PDB entry 8XBT | electron microscopy, 4.12 A resolution (low resolution: residue-level contacts below are approximate; hydrogen-bond / salt-bridge calls are withheld) | chains B and I of the 18 polymer chains in the assembly

Chain B:
Protein: Histone H4
Organism: Homo sapiens
UniProt: P62805 (H4_HUMAN); residues 0-102 here correspond to UniProt positions 1-103 (UniProt number = residue number + 1)
Amino-acid sequence (106 residues; each row starts with the number of its first residue; numbers below 1 keep their minus sign (Gly-3 is residue -3)):
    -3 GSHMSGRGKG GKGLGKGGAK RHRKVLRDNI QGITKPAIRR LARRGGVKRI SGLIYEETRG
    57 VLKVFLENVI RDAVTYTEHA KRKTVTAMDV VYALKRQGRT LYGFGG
Not modelled in the structure: -3 to 24, 102
Sequence notes: expression tag (-3 to -1)
Swiss-Prot annotation at these positions:
  - DNA-binding region: Lys16 to Lys20
  - modified residue: Ser1 (N-acetylserine), Arg3 (Asymmetric dimethylarginine), Lys5 (N6-(2-hydroxyisobutyryl)lysine), Lys8 (N6-(2-hydroxyisobutyryl)lysine), Lys12 (N6-(2-hydroxyisobutyryl)lysine), Lys16 (N6-(2-hydroxyisobutyryl)lysine), Lys20 (N6,N6,N6-trimethyllysine), Lys31 (N6-(2-hydroxyisobutyryl)lysine), Lys44 (N6-(2-hydroxyisobutyryl)lysine), Ser47 (Phosphoserine), Tyr51 (Phosphotyrosine), Lys59 (N6-(2-hydroxyisobutyryl)lysine), Lys77 (N6-(2-hydroxyisobutyryl)lysine), Lys79 (N6-(2-hydroxyisobutyryl)lysine), Thr80 (Phosphothreonine), Tyr88 (Phosphotyrosine), Lys91 (N6-(2-hydroxyisobutyryl)lysine)
  - cross-link (Glycyl lysine isopeptide (Lys-Gly)): Lys12 (interchain with G-Cter in SUMO2), Lys20 (interchain with G-Cter in SUMO2), Lys31 (interchain with G-Cter in SUMO2), Lys59 (interchain with G-Cter in SUMO2), Lys79 (interchain with G-Cter in SUMO2), Lys91 (interchain with G-Cter in SUMO2)

Chain I:
Molecule: 156-nt DNA strand
Organism: synthetic construct
Sequence (156 nucleotides; numbered 1 to 156; the number before each row is that of its first residue):
     1 ATCAGAATCC CGGTGCCGAG GCCGCTCAAT TGGTCGTAGA CAGCTCTAGC ACCGCTTAAA
    61 CGCACGTACG CGCTGTCCCC CGCGTTTTAA CCGCCAAGGG GATTACACCC AAGACACCAG
   121 GCACGAGACA GAAAAAAACA ACGAAAACGG CCACCA

Chain B / chain I interface:
Pairs across the interface - 11 pairs, chain B then chain I:
  Arg35(B) - DC81(I)
  Lys44(B) - DC81(I)
  Arg45(B) - DC80(I)
  Arg45(B) - DC81(I)
  Ile46(B) - DC80(I)
  Ile46(B) - DC81(I)
  Ser47(B) - DC80(I)
  Gly48(B) - DC80(I)
  Arg78(B) - DG101(I)
  Lys79(B) - DG101(I)
  Thr80(B) - DG101(I)
Other interface residues (no listed pair), chain B (10 interface residues in all): Arg39
Other interface residues (no listed pair), chain I (5 interface residues in all): DC79, DG100

In short:
Chain B and chain I form an interface of 10 and 5 residues respectively. From UniProt: a DNA-binding region on
chain B.
Chain B is Histone H4 (Homo sapiens) and chain I is a 156-nt DNA strand (synthetic construct); the structure,
The cryo-EM structure of the octameric RAD51 ring bound to the nucleosome with the linker DNA ..., was
determined by electron microscopy together with 8JND, 8JNE, 8JNF, 8XBU and 8XBW from the same study.
